6B23 - chains C and D of the 8 polymer chains in the assembly; structure by electron microscopy, 3.70 A resolution.

[Chain C (and D)]
Molecule: Major head protein
Source organism: Staphylococcus phage 80alpha
Notes: chain D of this document is another copy of the same molecule, construct and numbering; everything in this record applies to it too
Reference sequence: A4ZFB3 (A4ZFB3_9CAUD); numbering as in UniProt (aligned over 1-324)
Sequence (324 residues; numbered 1 to 324; the number before each row is that of its first residue):
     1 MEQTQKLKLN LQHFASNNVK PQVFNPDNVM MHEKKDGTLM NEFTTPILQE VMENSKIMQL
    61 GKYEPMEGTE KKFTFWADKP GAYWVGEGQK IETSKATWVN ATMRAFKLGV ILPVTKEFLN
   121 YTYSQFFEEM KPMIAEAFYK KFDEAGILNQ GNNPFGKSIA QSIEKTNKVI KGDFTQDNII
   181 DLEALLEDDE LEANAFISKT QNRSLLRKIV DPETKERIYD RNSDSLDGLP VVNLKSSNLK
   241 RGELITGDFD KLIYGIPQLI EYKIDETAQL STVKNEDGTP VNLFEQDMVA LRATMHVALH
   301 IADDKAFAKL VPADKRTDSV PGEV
Disordered / not traced: 1-25, 310-324
Swiss-Prot annotation at these positions:
  - mutagenesis: Glu-2 to Phe-14 (Wild-type phage titer and viability), Phe-14 (F14A: Wild-type phage titer and viability, protein is mostly unprocessed), Met-52 (M52Q: Defective in producing infectious virions)
What the authors report for this chain:
  - mutagenesis - M52L, Y123C: unchanged growth
  - mutagenesis - M52Q: abolished growth

[Interface between chain C and chain D]
Pairs across the interface (57; chain C residue first):
  Asn-100(C) / Gly-81(D)  hydrogen bond (side chain-backbone)
  Thr-102(C) / Lys-79(D)
  Thr-102(C) / Pro-80(D)
  Thr-102(C) / Gly-81(D)
  Met-103(C) / Ala-77(D)
  Met-103(C) / Asp-78(D)
  Met-103(C) / Lys-79(D)  hydrogen bond (side chain-backbone)
  Arg-104(C) / Lys-79(D)
  Phe-106(C) / Glu-92(D)
  Lys-107(C) / Phe-73(D)
  Lys-107(C) / Thr-74(D)
  Lys-107(C) / Phe-75(D)
  Lys-107(C) / Glu-92(D)
  Val-110(C) / Phe-73(D)
  Val-110(C) / Glu-92(D)
  Ile-111(C) / Lys-71(D)
  Ile-111(C) / Lys-72(D)
  Ile-111(C) / Phe-73(D)
  Glu-136(C) / Trp-76(D)
  Ala-137(C) / Ala-77(D)
  Lys-141(C) / Asp-78(D)
  Lys-141(C) / Lys-79(D)
  Glu-144(C) / Asp-78(D)
  Asn-152(C) / Val-85(D)  hydrogen bond (side chain-backbone)
  Asn-152(C) / Gly-86(D)
  Asn-152(C) / Glu-87(D)  hydrogen bond (side chain-backbone)
  Asn-153(C) / Pro-80(D)
  Asn-153(C) / Gly-81(D)
  Lys-199(C) / Glu-190(D)
  Thr-200(C) / Glu-187(D)
  Thr-200(C) / Glu-190(D)
  Thr-200(C) / Glu-192(D)
  Gln-201(C) / Glu-187(D)
  Gln-201(C) / Asp-188(D)
  Arg-203(C) / Glu-187(D)  salt bridge
  Arg-203(C) / Glu-192(D)  salt bridge
  Arg-207(C) / Ile-180(D)
  Val-210(C) / Glu-213(D)
  Lys-215(C) / Glu-213(D)
  Glu-216(C) / Glu-213(D)  hydrogen bond (backbone-side chain)
  Arg-217(C) / Asp-211(D)  salt bridge
  Arg-217(C) / Thr-214(D)
  Arg-221(C) / Gln-176(D)  hydrogen bond
  Arg-221(C) / Ile-179(D)
  Arg-221(C) / Ile-180(D)
  Arg-221(C) / Asp-227(D)  salt bridge
  Asn-233(C) / Glu-190(D)
  Lys-235(C) / Glu-190(D)
  Ser-236(C) / Glu-190(D)
  Ala-268(C) / Trp-84(D)  hydrophobic
  Ala-268(C) / Lys-90(D)  hydrogen bond (backbone-side chain)
  Gln-269(C) / Lys-90(D)
  Leu-270(C) / Lys-90(D)
  Leu-270(C) / Ile-91(D)
  Leu-270(C) / Glu-92(D)
  Thr-272(C) / Ile-91(D)
  Thr-272(C) / Glu-92(D)
Also at the interface, not in a pair above, chain C (36 interface residues in all): Ala-101, Ser-204, Ser-237, Ser-271, Val-273
Also at the interface, not in a pair above, chain D (31 interface residues in all): Tyr-83, Glu-216

[Overview]
Chain C and chain D form an interface of 36 and 31 residues respectively, with 7 hydrogen bonds and 4 salt
bridges. Among the polar pairs are Arg-203(C)/Glu-187(D), Arg-203(C)/Glu-192(D) and Arg-217(C)/Asp-211(D).
From the paper: M52Q of chain C abolishes growth; M52L and Y123C of chain C leave growth unchanged.
Chain C and chain D are both Major head protein (Staphylococcus phage 80alpha); the structure, Capsid protein
and C-terminal part of CpmB protein in the Staphylococcus aureus pathogenicity island 1 80alpha-derived ...,
was determined by electron microscopy together with 6B0X from the same study.
